Entry 2OT0 (X-ray diffraction, 2.05 A resolution); this record covers chains A and D of the 8 polymer chains in the assembly.

Chain A (and D):
Molecule: Fructose-bisphosphate aldolase A
From: Oryctolagus cuniculus
Notes: EC 4.1.2.13; chain D of this document is another copy of the same molecule, construct and numbering; everything in this record applies to it too
UniProtKB: P00883 (ALDOA_RABIT); residues 1-363 here correspond to UniProt positions 2-364 (UniProt number = residue number + 1)
Amino-acid sequence (363 residues; each row starts with the number of its first residue):
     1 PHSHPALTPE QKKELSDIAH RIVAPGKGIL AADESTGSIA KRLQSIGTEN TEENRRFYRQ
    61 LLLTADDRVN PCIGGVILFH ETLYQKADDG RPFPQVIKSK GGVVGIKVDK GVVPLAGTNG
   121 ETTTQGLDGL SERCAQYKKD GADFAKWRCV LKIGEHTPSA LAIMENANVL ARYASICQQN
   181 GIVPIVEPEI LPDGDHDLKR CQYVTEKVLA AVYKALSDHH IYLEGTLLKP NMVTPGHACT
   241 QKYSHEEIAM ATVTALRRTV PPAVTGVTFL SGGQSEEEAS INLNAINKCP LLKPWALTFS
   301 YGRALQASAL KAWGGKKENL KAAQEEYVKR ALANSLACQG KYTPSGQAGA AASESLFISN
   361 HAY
Not modelled in the structure: 347-353 (chain D: 346-359)
Curated features (UniProtKB/Swiss-Prot):
  - active site: E187 (Proton acceptor), K229 (Schiff-base intermediate with dihydroxyacetone-P)
  - binding site (beta-D-fructose 1,6-bisphosphate): R42, S271 to G273, S300, R303
  - site: C72 (Essential for substrate cleavage), K107 (Essential for substrate cleavage), K146 (Alkylation inactivates the enzyme), H361 (Alkylation inactivates the enzyme), Y363 (Necessary for preference for fructose 1,6-bisphosphate over fructose 1-phosphate)
  - modified residue: T8 (Phosphothreonine), S35 (Phosphoserine), S38 (Phosphoserine), K41 (N6-acetyllysine), S45 (Phosphoserine), K98 (N6-(2-hydroxyisobutyryl)lysine), K107 (N6-acetyllysine), K110 (N6-acetyllysine), S131 (Phosphoserine), K146 (N6-(2-hydroxyisobutyryl)lysine), S271 (Phosphoserine), K311 (N6-malonyllysine), K329 (N6-acetyllysine), N360 (Deamidated asparagine)
  - cross-link: K41 (Glycyl lysine isopeptide (Lys-Gly) (interchain with G-Cter in SUMO1))

Chain A / chain D interface:
Pairs across the interface (62):
  P1(A) - E155(D)
  P1(A) - H156(D)
  P1(A) - T157(D)
  P1(A) - P158(D)
  P1(A) - R200(D)  hydrogen bond (backbone-side chain)
  P1(A) - Y203(D)
  P1(A) - V204(D)
  H2(A) - G154(D)
  H2(A) - E155(D)  hydrogen bond (side chain-backbone)
  H2(A) - R200(D)
  H2(A) - Y203(D)
  S3(A) - Y203(D)
  G154(A) - H2(D)
  E155(A) - H2(D)  hydrogen bond (backbone-side chain)
  H156(A) - P1(D)
  T157(A) - P1(D)
  P158(A) - P1(D)
  K199(A) - P5(D)
  R200(A) - P1(D)  hydrogen bond (side chain-backbone)
  R200(A) - H2(D)  hydrogen bond
  Y203(A) - H2(D)
  Y203(A) - S3(D)
  Y203(A) - H220(D)
  V204(A) - P1(D)
  K207(A) - S217(D)  hydrogen bond (side chain-backbone)
  K207(A) - H220(D)  hydrogen bond
  A210(A) - K214(D)
  A210(A) - S217(D)
  A211(A) - K214(D)
  K214(A) - A210(D)
  K214(A) - A211(D)
  K214(A) - K214(D)
  S217(A) - K207(D)  hydrogen bond (backbone-side chain)
  S217(A) - A210(D)
  H220(A) - Y203(D)
  H220(A) - K207(D)  hydrogen bond
  Y222(A) - R258(D)
  L223(A) - R258(D)
  E224(A) - R258(D)  salt bridge
  R257(A) - P261(D)
  R257(A) - P262(D)
  R257(A) - A263(D)  hydrogen bond (backbone-backbone)
  R258(A) - Y222(D)
  R258(A) - L223(D)
  R258(A) - E224(D)  salt bridge
  R258(A) - P261(D)
  R258(A) - A263(D)
  T259(A) - P261(D)
  V260(A) - P262(D)
  P261(A) - R257(D)
  P261(A) - R258(D)
  P262(A) - R257(D)
  P262(A) - V260(D)
  P262(A) - P262(D)  hydrophobic
  P262(A) - P294(D)  hydrophobic
  P262(A) - W295(D)  hydrophobic
  A263(A) - R257(D)  hydrogen bond (backbone-backbone)
  A263(A) - R258(D)
  L292(A) - P294(D)  hydrophobic
  P294(A) - P262(D)  hydrophobic
  P294(A) - L292(D)  hydrophobic
  W295(A) - P262(D)  hydrophobic
Also at the interface, not in a pair above, chain A (33 interface residues in all): P5, T254
Also at the interface, not in a pair above, chain D (34 interface residues in all): K12, K199, T254, T259

In short:
33 residues of chain A and 34 residues of chain D are in contact; the contacts include 11 hydrogen bonds and 2
salt bridges. Polar pairs include E224(A)-R258(D), P1(A)-R200(D) and H2(A)-E155(D).
Both chains are Fructose-bisphosphate aldolase A (Oryctolagus cuniculus). Entry 2OT0
(Fructose-1,6-bisphosphate aldolase from rabbit muscle in complex with a C-terminal peptide of Wiskott-Aldrich
syndrome protein) was determined by X-ray diffraction, deposited together with 2OT1.
